6EU2 - chains A and B of the 17 polymer chains in the assembly; structure by electron microscopy, 3.40 A resolution.

Chain A:
Molecule: DNA-directed RNA polymerase III subunit RPC1
From: Saccharomyces cerevisiae (strain ATCC 204508 / S288c)
Notes: EC 2.7.7.6
UniProt: P04051 (RPC1_YEAST); numbering as in UniProt (aligned over 1-1460)
Chain sequence (1460 residues; row label = number of the first residue in the row):
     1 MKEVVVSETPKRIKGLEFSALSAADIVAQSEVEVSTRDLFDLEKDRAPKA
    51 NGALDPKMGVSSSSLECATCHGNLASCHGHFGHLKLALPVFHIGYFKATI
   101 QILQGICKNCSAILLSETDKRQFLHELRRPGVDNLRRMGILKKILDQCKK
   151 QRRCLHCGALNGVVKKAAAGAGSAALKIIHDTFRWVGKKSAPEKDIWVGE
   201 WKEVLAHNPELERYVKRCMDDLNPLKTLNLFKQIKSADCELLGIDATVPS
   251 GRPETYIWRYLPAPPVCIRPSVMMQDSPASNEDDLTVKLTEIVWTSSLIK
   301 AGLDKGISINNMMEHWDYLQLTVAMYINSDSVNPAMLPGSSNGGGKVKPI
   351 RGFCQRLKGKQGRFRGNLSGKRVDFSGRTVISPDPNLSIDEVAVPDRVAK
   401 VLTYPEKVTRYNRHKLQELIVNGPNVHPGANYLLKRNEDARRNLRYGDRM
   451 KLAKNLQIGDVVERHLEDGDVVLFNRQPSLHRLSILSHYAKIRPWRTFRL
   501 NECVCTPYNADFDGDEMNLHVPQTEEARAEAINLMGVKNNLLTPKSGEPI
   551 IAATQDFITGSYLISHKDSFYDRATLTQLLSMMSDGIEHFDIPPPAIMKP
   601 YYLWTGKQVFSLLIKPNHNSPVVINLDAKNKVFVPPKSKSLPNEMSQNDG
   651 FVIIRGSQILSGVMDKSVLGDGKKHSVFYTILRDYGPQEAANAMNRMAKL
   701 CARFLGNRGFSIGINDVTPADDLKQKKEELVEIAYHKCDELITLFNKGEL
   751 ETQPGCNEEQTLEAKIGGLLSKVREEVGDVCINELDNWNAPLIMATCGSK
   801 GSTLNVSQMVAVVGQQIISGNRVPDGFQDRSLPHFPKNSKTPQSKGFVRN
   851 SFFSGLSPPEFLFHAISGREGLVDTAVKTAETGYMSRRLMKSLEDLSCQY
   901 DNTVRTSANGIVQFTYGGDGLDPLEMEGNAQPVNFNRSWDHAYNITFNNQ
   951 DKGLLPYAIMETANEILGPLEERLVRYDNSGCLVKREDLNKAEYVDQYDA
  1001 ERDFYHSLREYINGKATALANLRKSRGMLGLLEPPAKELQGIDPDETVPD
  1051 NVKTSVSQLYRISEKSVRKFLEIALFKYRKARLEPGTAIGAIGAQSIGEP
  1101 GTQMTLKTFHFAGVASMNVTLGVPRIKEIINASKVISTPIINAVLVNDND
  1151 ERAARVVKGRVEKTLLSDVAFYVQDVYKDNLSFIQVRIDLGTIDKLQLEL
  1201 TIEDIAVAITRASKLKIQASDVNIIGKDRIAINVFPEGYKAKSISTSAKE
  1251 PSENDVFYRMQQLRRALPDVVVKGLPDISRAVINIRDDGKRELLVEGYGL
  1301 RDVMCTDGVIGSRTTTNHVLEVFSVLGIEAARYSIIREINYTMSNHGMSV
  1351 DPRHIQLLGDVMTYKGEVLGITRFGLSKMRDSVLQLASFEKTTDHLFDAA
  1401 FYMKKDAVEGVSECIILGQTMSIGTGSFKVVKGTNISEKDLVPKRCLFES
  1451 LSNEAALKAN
Disordered / not traced: 1, 169-174, 330-365, 1237-1251
Bound ions: Zn2+ site 1 near Cys70 (its only coordinating residue here); Zn2+ site 2: Cys107, Cys154, Cys157; Mg2+: Asp511, Asp513, Asp515
Curated features (UniProtKB/Swiss-Prot):
  - region: Pro858 to Glu870 (Bridging helix)
  - binding site (Zn(2+)): Cys67, Cys70, Cys77, His80, Cys107, Cys110, Cys154
  - binding site (Mg(2+)): Asp511, Asp513, Asp515

Chain B:
Molecule: DNA-directed RNA polymerase III subunit RPC2
From: Saccharomyces cerevisiae (strain ATCC 204508 / S288c)
Notes: EC 2.7.7.6
UniProt: P22276 (RPC2_YEAST); residues 1-1149 here = UniProt positions 1-1149
Chain sequence (1149 residues; each row starts with the number of its first residue):
     1 MVAATKRRKTHIHKHVKDEAFDDLLKPVYKGKKLTDEINTAQDKWHLLPA
    51 FLKVKGLVKQHLDSFNYFVDTDLKKIIKANQLILSDVDPEFYLKYVDIRV
   101 GKKSSSSTKDYLTPPHECRLRDMTYSAPIYVDIEYTRGRNIIMHKDVEIG
   151 RMPIMLRSNKCILYDADESKMAKLNECPLDPGGYFIVNGTEKVILVQEQL
   201 SKNRIIVEADEKKGIVQASVTSSTHERKSKTYVITKNGKIYLKHNSIAEE
   251 IPIAIVLKACGILSDLEIMQLVCGNDSSYQDIFAVNLEESSKLDIYTQQQ
   301 ALEYIGAKVKTMRRQKLTILQEGIEAIATTVIAHLTVEALDFREKALYIA
   351 MMTRRVVMAMYNPKMIDDRDYVGNKRLELAGQLISLLFEDLFKKFNNDFK
   401 LSIDKVLKKPNRAMEYDALLSINVHSNNITSGLNRAISTGNWSLKRFKME
   451 RAGVTHVLSRLSYISALGMMTRISSQFEKSRKVSGPRALQPSQFGMLCTA
   501 DTPEGEACGLVKNLALMTHITTDDEEEPIKKLCYVLGVEDITLIDSASLH
   551 LNYGVYLNGTLIGSIRFPTKFVTQFRHLRRTGKVSEFISIYSNSHQMAVH
   601 IATDGGRICRPLIIVSDGQSRVKDIHLRKLLDGELDFDDFLKLGLVEYLD
   651 VNEENDSYIALYEKDIVPSMTHLEIEPFTILGAVAGLIPYPHHNQSPRNT
   701 YQCAMGKQAIGAIAYNQFKRIDTLLYLMTYPQQPMVKTKTIELIDYDKLP
   751 AGQNATVAVMSYSGYDIEDALVLNKSSIDRGFGRCETRRKTTTVLKRYAN
   801 HTQDIIGGMRVDENGDPIWQHQSLGPDGLGEVGMKVQSGQIYINKSVPTN
   851 SADAPNPNNVNVQTQYREAPVIYRGPEPSHIDQVMMSVSDNDQALIKVLL
   901 RQNRRPELGDKFSSRHGQKGVCGIIVKQEDMPFNDQGIVPDIIMNPHGFP
   951 SRMTVGKMIELISGKAGVLNGTLEYGTCFGGSKLEDMSKILVDQGFNYSG
  1001 KDMLYSGITGECLQAYIFFGPIYYQKLKHMVLDKMHARARGPRAVLTRQP
  1051 TEGRSRDGGLRLGEMERDCVIAYGASQLLLERLMISSDAFEVDVCDKCGL
  1101 MGYSGWCTTCKSAENIIKMTIPYAAKLLFQELLSMNIAPRLRLEDIFQQ
Disordered / not traced: 1-35
Bound ions: Zn2+: Cys1095, Lys1097, Cys1107
Curated features (UniProtKB/Swiss-Prot):
  - zinc finger: Cys1095 to Cys1110 (C4-type)
  - binding site (Zn(2+)): Cys1095, Cys1098, Cys1107, Cys1110

How chain A and chain B interact:
Contacting residue pairs (319; chain A residue first):
  Pro10(A) with Asp1145(B); Ile1146(B), hydrogen bond (backbone-backbone)
  Lys11(A) with Ile1117(B); Glu1144(B)
  Arg12(A) with Leu1143(B); Glu1144(B), salt bridge; Ile1146(B)
  Ile13(A) with Leu1141(B), hydrophobic; Arg1142(B); Leu1143(B), hydrophobic
  Lys14(A) with Arg1142(B), hydrogen bond (backbone-backbone); Leu1143(B); Glu1144(B)
  Gly15(A) with Arg1142(B)
  Leu16(A) with Arg1140(B); Leu1141(B), hydrophobic
  Glu17(A) with Ala1138(B); Arg1140(B), hydrogen bond (backbone-backbone); Arg1142(B), salt bridge
  Phe18(A) with Ala1138(B)
  Ser19(A) with Ile1137(B); Ala1138(B), hydrogen bond (backbone-backbone)
  Ala20(A) with Asn1136(B)
  Leu21(A) with Leu1133(B), hydrophobic; Asn1136(B), hydrogen bond (backbone-side chain); Ala1138(B), hydrophobic
  Asp25(A) with Arg1140(B), salt bridge
  Ala28(A) with Thr1108(B)
  Gln29(A) with Leu1100(B); Thr1108(B); Thr1109(B); Leu1133(B)
  Glu31(A) with Thr1108(B)
  Cys70(A) with Tyr1103(B), hydrophobic
  His78(A) with Phe1090(B); Glu1091(B); Tyr1103(B); Lys1126(B), hydrogen bond (backbone-side chain); Gln1130(B), hydrogen bond (backbone-side chain)
  His80(A) with Tyr1103(B)
  Phe81(A) with Leu1133(B), hydrophobic
  His92(A) with Asn1136(B)
  Tyr95(A) with Asn1136(B), hydrogen bond (side chain-backbone)
  Thr255(A) with Asn1136(B), hydrogen bond (backbone-side chain)
  Pro262(A) with Ser1134(B)
  Pro264(A) with Ser1134(B)
  Cys267(A) with Gln1130(B)
  Ile268(A) with Leu1127(B), hydrophobic; Gln1130(B)
  Pro278(A) with Ala852(B)
  Ser369(A) with Arg1061(B); Leu1062(B); Gly1063(B), hydrogen bond (side chain-backbone)
  Gly370(A) with Arg1061(B), hydrogen bond (backbone-side chain)
  Lys371(A) with Arg1061(B); Leu1062(B), hydrogen bond (backbone-backbone); Asp1088(B), salt bridge; Ala1124(B)
  Arg372(A) with Arg1038(B); Ser1087(B), hydrogen bond (backbone-side chain)
  Val373(A) with Arg1038(B); Leu1060(B); Leu1062(B), hydrophobic; Arg1082(B)
  Asp374(A) with Arg1038(B), salt bridge; Ala1039(B); Arg1082(B); Ser1086(B), hydrogen bond (backbone-backbone)
  Phe375(A) with Arg1038(B), hydrogen bond (backbone-backbone); Ala1039(B), hydrogen bond (backbone-backbone); Arg1040(B); Arg1082(B)
  Ser376(A) with Ala1037(B); Arg1038(B), hydrogen bond (backbone-backbone); Leu1060(B)
  Gly377(A) with His1036(B); Leu1060(B)
  Arg378(A) with Lys1034(B); His1036(B), hydrogen bond (backbone-backbone); Asp1057(B), hydrogen bond (side chain-backbone); Gly1059(B); Leu1060(B)
  Val380(A) with Val1031(B), hydrophobic
  Pro383(A) with Tyr765(B); Ala770(B), hydrophobic
  Asp384(A) with Tyr765(B), hydrogen bond
  Pro385(A) with Gly764(B); Tyr765(B)
  Asn386(A) with Tyr765(B), hydrogen bond
  Val398(A) with Met1035(B), hydrophobic
  Val401(A) with Ala1039(B); Val1045(B), hydrophobic; Leu1046(B), hydrophobic
  Leu402(A) with Ala1037(B), hydrophobic
  Arg441(A) with Arg1040(B)
  Glu463(A) with Arg1040(B), salt bridge
  Asn475(A) with Glu1066(B)
  Gln477(A) with Asp1057(B); Gly1059(B); Glu1066(B)
  Ser479(A) with Met1065(B); Glu1066(B), hydrogen bond
  His481(A) with Cys1069(B), hydrogen bond (backbone-side chain)
  Arg482(A) with Ala1072(B), hydrogen bond (side chain-backbone); Tyr1073(B), hydrogen bond (backbone-side chain)
  Ile485(A) with Glu1066(B); Cys1069(B), hydrophobic; Tyr1073(B), hydrogen bond (backbone-side chain)
  Trp495(A) with Glu907(B)
  Arg496(A) with Pro876(B); Val1031(B); Leu1032(B); Met1035(B)
  Arg499(A) with Leu908(B)
  Glu502(A) with Ile767(B)
  Cys505(A) with Glu768(B), hydrogen bond
  Ala510(A) with Glu768(B)
  Asp511(A) with Glu768(B); Asp769(B)
  Phe512(A) with Glu768(B)
  Asp513(A) with Asp769(B); Lys911(B), hydrogen bond (backbone-side chain); Lys919(B)
  Gly514(A) with Val921(B)
  Glu516(A) with Lys1034(B), salt bridge
  Asn518(A) with Gly1059(B)
  His520(A) with Arg1061(B); Arg1082(B)
  Val521(A) with Arg1082(B), hydrogen bond (backbone-side chain)
  Pro522(A) with Glu1081(B); Arg1082(B)
  Gln523(A) with Glu1081(B), hydrogen bond (backbone-side chain); Arg1082(B); Ser1086(B)
  Thr524(A) with Glu1081(B)
  Glu526(A) with Gln1077(B)
  Ala527(A) with Gln1077(B); Leu1078(B), hydrophobic; Glu1081(B)
  Glu530(A) with Ala1075(B); Ser1076(B); Gln1077(B), hydrogen bond (side chain-backbone); Leu1078(B), hydrogen bond (side chain-backbone)
  Leu534(A) with Tyr1073(B)
  Met535(A) with Val1070(B), hydrophobic; Tyr1073(B), hydrophobic; Leu1078(B), hydrophobic
  Asn540(A) with Tyr1073(B)
  Gln555(A) with Ile767(B), hydrogen bond (side chain-backbone); Glu768(B); Asn945(B); His947(B)
  Asp556(A) with Asp766(B); Ile767(B); Asn945(B), hydrogen bond; His947(B), salt bridge
  Thr559(A) with His947(B)
  Ala702(A) with Ser763(B); Gly764(B)
  Leu705(A) with Ser761(B)
  Gly706(A) with Ser761(B); Tyr762(B)
  Asn707(A) with Ser1006(B), hydrogen bond; Ile1008(B); Thr1009(B); Leu1013(B)
  Arg708(A) with Leu1013(B); Gln1014(B), hydrogen bond (backbone-backbone); Ala1015(B)
  Gly709(A) with Ala1015(B)
  Phe710(A) with Val759(B); Met760(B); Ser761(B); Pro946(B); His947(B)
  Ser711(A) with Val759(B); Lys1001(B); Tyr1016(B), hydrogen bond (side chain-backbone); Ile1017(B); Phe1018(B)
  Ile712(A) with Pro946(B), hydrophobic; Phe949(B), hydrophobic; Met958(B), hydrophobic; Lys1001(B), hydrogen bond (backbone-side chain)
  Gly713(A) with Met958(B); Lys1001(B); Phe1018(B)
  Ile714(A) with Met958(B), hydrophobic; Ile962(B), hydrophobic; Ser999(B); Phe1018(B)
  Asn715(A) with Tyr998(B); Ser999(B)
  Asp716(A) with Lys1001(B), salt bridge
  Met794(A) with His947(B), hydrogen bond; Pro950(B), hydrophobic
  Lys800(A) with His947(B), hydrogen bond (side chain-backbone); Ser951(B); Arg952(B)
  Asn805(A) with Pro950(B); Met953(B)
  Met809(A) with Phe949(B); Pro950(B), hydrophobic; Met953(B), hydrophobic
  Gly826(A) with Tyr371(B)
  Phe827(A) with Tyr371(B); Ser492(B); Val651(B); Glu654(B); Asn655(B)
  Gln828(A) with His595(B); Asn655(B)
  Arg830(A) with Glu654(B); Asn655(B), hydrogen bond (side chain-backbone); Ser657(B), hydrogen bond (side chain-backbone); Tyr658(B)
  Leu832(A) with Phe494(B), hydrophobic
  Pro833(A) with Glu654(B); Tyr658(B); Ile659(B), hydrogen bond (backbone-backbone)
  His834(A) with Phe494(B); Tyr658(B); Ile659(B), hydrogen bond (side chain-backbone); Leu661(B); Glu674(B)
  Phe835(A) with Tyr658(B)
  Pro836(A) with Tyr658(B)
  Lys837(A) with Asn655(B)
  Phe852(A) with His693(B); Asn694(B); Gln695(B); Val955(B)
  Phe853(A) with His693(B), hydrogen bond (backbone-side chain)
  Ser854(A) with His693(B)
  Gly855(A) with His692(B); His693(B)
  Leu856(A) with His692(B), hydrogen bond (backbone-backbone); Phe979(B)
  Ser857(A) with Phe979(B)
  Pro858(A) with Pro677(B), hydrophobic; Phe979(B)
  Pro859(A) with Leu661(B)
  Phe861(A) with Leu681(B), hydrophobic; Pro691(B); Phe979(B), hydrophobic
  Leu862(A) with Leu489(B), hydrophobic; Phe494(B), hydrophobic; Thr499(B)
  His864(A) with Gln695(B); Ser696(B), hydrogen bond (backbone-side chain)
  Ala865(A) with Leu489(B); Ser696(B)
  Ile866(A) with Leu489(B); Pro491(B), hydrophobic
  Gly868(A) with Ser696(B)
  Arg869(A) with Arg487(B); Leu489(B); Gln493(B); Thr502(B); Gly509(B); Lys512(B)
  Leu872(A) with Glu504(B); Cys508(B), hydrophobic; Pro697(B), hydrophobic; Thr700(B); Tyr701(B), hydrophobic
  Val873(A) with Arg487(B); Cys508(B)
  Ala876(A) with Glu504(B); Gly505(B)
  Val877(A) with Arg487(B)
  Gly883(A) with Met1065(B)
  Arg887(A) with Glu1064(B), salt bridge; Arg1067(B); Asp1068(B), salt bridge
  Met890(A) with Asp1068(B)
  Glu894(A) with Arg1067(B), salt bridge
  Ala1088(A) with Ile1071(B)
  Ala1091(A) with Ile1071(B), hydrophobic; Ala1072(B), hydrophobic
  Ile1092(A) with Ala1072(B)
  Gln1095(A) with Asp1068(B), hydrogen bond (side chain-backbone); Cys1069(B); Ala1072(B)
  Phe1257(A) with Glu288(B)
  Tyr1258(A) with Glu288(B); Ser291(B), hydrogen bond; Lys292(B)
  Gln1261(A) with Glu288(B)
  Arg1265(A) with Asp281(B), hydrogen bond (side chain-backbone); Ala284(B); Val285(B)
  Leu1384(A) with Leu1128(B), hydrophobic
  Leu1396(A) with Leu1132(B), hydrophobic; Ile1137(B), hydrophobic
  Phe1397(A) with Met1135(B), hydrophobic
  Ala1400(A) with Ile1137(B), hydrophobic
  Val1411(A) with Ile1071(B), hydrophobic
  Ile1415(A) with Arg1067(B)
  Ile1416(A) with Pro1122(B); Ala1125(B)
  Leu1417(A) with Pro1122(B); Phe1129(B), hydrophobic
  Gly1418(A) with Leu1080(B); Met1084(B); Pro1122(B)
  Gln1419(A) with Leu1080(B)
  Thr1420(A) with Gln1077(B); Leu1080(B)
  Met1421(A) with Ile1071(B), hydrophobic; Gly1074(B); Ala1075(B); Ser1076(B); Leu1079(B), hydrophobic
  Gly1424(A) with Gly1074(B)
  Thr1425(A) with Gly1074(B), hydrogen bond (side chain-backbone); Ala1075(B); Ser1076(B)
  Gly1426(A) with Ser1076(B), hydrogen bond (backbone-side chain)
Other interface residues (no listed pair), chain A (176 interface residues in all): Thr69, Pro265, Leu368, Thr379, Ile381, Ser382, Arg397, Leu473, Arg476, Leu480, Leu483, Leu486, Thr497, Thr554, Phe557, Val717, Gly801, Gln808, Ser831, Gln1262, Arg1264, Ser1412, Ile1423
Other interface residues (no listed pair), chain B (172 interface residues in all): Ala488, Ala660, Ile680, Asn699, Glu877, Gly920, Cys922, Gly923, Gly948, Ile959, Leu984, Gly1041, Gly1058, Leu1083, Gly1102, Trp1106, Met1119, Ile1121, Pro1139, Phe1147

In short:
Chain A and chain B form an interface of 176 and 172 residues respectively; the contacts include 52 hydrogen
bonds and 12 salt bridges. Polar contacts include Arg12(A)-Glu1144(B), Glu17(A)-Arg1142(B) and
Asp25(A)-Arg1140(B).
Here chain A is DNA-directed RNA polymerase III subunit RPC1 and chain B is DNA-directed RNA polymerase III
subunit RPC2, both from Saccharomyces cerevisiae (strain ATCC 204508 / S288c). Entry 6EU2 (Apo RNA Polymerase
III - open conformation (oPOL3)) was determined by electron microscopy together with 6EU0, 6EU1 and 6EU3 from
the same study.
